8SFZ - chains C and D; structure by X-ray diffraction, 1.90 A resolution.

Chain C:
Molecule: LaG35
Organism: Lama glama
Chain sequence (145 residues; row label = number of the first residue in the row; numbers below 1 keep their minus sign (Gly-2 is residue -2)):
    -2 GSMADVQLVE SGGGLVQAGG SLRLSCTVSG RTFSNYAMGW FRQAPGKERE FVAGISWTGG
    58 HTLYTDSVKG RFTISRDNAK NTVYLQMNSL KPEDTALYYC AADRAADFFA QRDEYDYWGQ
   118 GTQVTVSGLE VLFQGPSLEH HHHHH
Not modelled in the structure: -2 to 1, 131-142
Disulfide bonds: Cys23-Cys97
Ion coordination: Na+: Asp100, Glu111, Asp113

Chain D:
Molecule: Green fluorescent protein
Organism: Aequorea victoria
Reference sequence: P42212 (GFP_AEQVI); aligned to UniProt positions 1-237 over residues 0-238 (the alignment contains insertions or deletions, so no single offset holds)
Chain sequence (253 residues; row label = number of the first residue in the row; note: 2 numbers in that range are skipped by the numbering (no residue carries them; nothing is unmodelled there); numbering starts at 0):
     0 MASKGEELFT GVVPILVELD GDVNGHKFSV SGEGEGDATY GKLTLKFICT TGKLPVPWPT
    60 LVTTF
    66 G
    68 VQCFARYPDH MKQHDFFKSA MPEGYVQERT IFFKDDGNYK TRAEVKFEGD TLVNRIELKG
   128 IDFKEDGNIL GHKLEYNYNS HNVYIMADKQ KNGIKVNFKI RHNIEDGSVH LADHYQQNTP
   188 IGDGPVLLPD NHYLSTQSAL SKDPNEKRDH MVLLEFVTAA GITHGMDELY KGLEVLFQGP
   248 SHHHHHH
Not modelled in the structure: 0-1, 232-254
Construct notes: insertion (1); chromophore (66, 66, 66); conflict Ala72 (Ser in P42212), His177 (Gln in P42212); expression tag (239-254)
Modified positions: Gly66 (chromophore; CR2)
Glycans and other covalent adducts: covalent link Phe64-Gly66; covalent link Gly66-Val68
What the authors report for this chain:
  - mutagenesis - E17A: decreased binding to LaG437sr
  - mutagenesis - E32A: abolished binding to LaG19s102r

Chain C / chain D interface:
Contacting residue pairs (27):
  Thr29(C) - Asp197(D)  hydrogen bond
  Thr29(C) - Ile229(D)
  Ser31(C) - Asn198(D)  hydrogen bond (side chain-backbone)
  Ser31(C) - Gly228(D)
  Ser31(C) - Ile229(D)
  Asn32(C) - Asp197(D)  hydrogen bond
  Asn32(C) - Asn198(D)  hydrogen bond (side chain-backbone)
  Trp54(C) - Tyr151(D)  hydrophobic
  Trp54(C) - Ile152(D)
  Trp54(C) - Met153(D)  hydrogen bond
  Trp54(C) - Asn198(D)
  Trp54(C) - His199(D)
  Thr55(C) - Tyr151(D)
  Asn75(C) - Gly228(D)
  Asn75(C) - Thr230(D)
  Ala76(C) - Thr230(D)
  Asn78(C) - Thr230(D)
  Arg101(C) - Lys156(D)
  Ala102(C) - Met153(D)
  Ala103(C) - Met153(D)
  Ala103(C) - Lys162(D)  hydrogen bond (backbone-side chain)
  Asp104(C) - Met153(D)
  Phe105(C) - Tyr151(D)
  Phe105(C) - Met153(D)  hydrophobic
  Phe105(C) - Lys162(D)
  Phe105(C) - Val163(D)
  Phe105(C) - Asn164(D)
Interface residues without a listed pair, chain C (14 interface residues in all): Lys77

Overview:
The interface between chain C and chain D involves 14 residues on one side and 13 on the other; the contacts
include 6 hydrogen bonds. Polar contacts include Thr29(C)-Asp197(D), Ser31(C)-Asn198(D) and
Asn32(C)-Asp197(D). The paper reports that E17A of chain D reduces binding to LaG437sr; E32A of chain D
abolishes binding to LaG19s102r.
Chain C is LaG35 (Lama glama) and chain D is Green fluorescent protein (Aequorea victoria); the structure,
High Affinity nanobodies against GFP, was determined by X-ray diffraction, deposited together with 8G0I, 8SFS,
8SFV, 8SFX, 8SG3 and 8SLC.
